Entry 3TUI (X-ray diffraction, 2.90 A resolution); this record covers chains C and D of the 4 polymer chains in the assembly.

== Chain C (and D) ==
Molecule: Methionine import ATP-binding protein MetN
Source organism: Escherichia coli
Notes: EC 3.6.3.-; chain D of this document is another copy of the same molecule, construct and numbering; everything in this record applies to it too
Reference sequence: P30750 (METN_ECOLI); numbering as in UniProt (aligned over 1-343)
Sequence (366 residues; numbered -22 to 343; the number before each row is that of its first residue; numbers below 1 keep their minus sign (Met-22 is residue -22)):
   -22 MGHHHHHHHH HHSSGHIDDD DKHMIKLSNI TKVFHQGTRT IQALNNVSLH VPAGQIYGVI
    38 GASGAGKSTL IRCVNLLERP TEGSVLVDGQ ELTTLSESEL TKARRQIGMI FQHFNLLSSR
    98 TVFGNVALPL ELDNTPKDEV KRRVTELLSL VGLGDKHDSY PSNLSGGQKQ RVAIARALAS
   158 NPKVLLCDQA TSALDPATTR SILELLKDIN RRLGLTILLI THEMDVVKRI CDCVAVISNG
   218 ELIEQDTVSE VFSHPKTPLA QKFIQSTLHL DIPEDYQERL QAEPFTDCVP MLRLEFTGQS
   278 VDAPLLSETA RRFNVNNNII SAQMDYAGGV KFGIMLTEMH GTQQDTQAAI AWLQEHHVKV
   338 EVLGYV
Unresolved in the structure: -22 to -1 (chain D: -22 to 0)
Sequence notes: expression tag (-22 to 0); engineered mutation Gln166 (Glu in P30750)
Curated features (UniProtKB/Swiss-Prot):
  - binding site (ATP): Ser40 to Thr46
  - binding site (L-methionine): Val278 to Leu283, Asn295, Ile296
  - mutagenesis: Asn295 (N295A: Reduces the binding of L-methionine to undetectable levels)
Residues lining bound ligands: ADP (adenosine-5'-diphosphate): Phe11, Gln13, Ile18, Ala20, Ala39, Ser40, Gly41, Ala42, Gly43, Lys44, Ser45, Thr46, Gln166
What the authors report for this chain:
  - catalytic residues: Gln166
  - self-association interface (contacts with another copy of this molecule); pairs are residue here / residue on that copy: Ala299-Ala299, Ile297
  - conformationally variable residues (loop rearrangement, register shift): Phe273 to Ala280, Ala299, Tyr303 to Gly310

== Interface between chain C and chain D ==
Pairs across the interface (57):
  Arg177(C) with Glu251(D)
  Arg206(C) with Glu251(D), salt bridge
  His246(C) with His246(D); Gln300(D)
  Leu247(C) with Gln300(D)
  Asp248(C) with His246(D); Gln300(D), hydrogen bond
  Pro250(C) with Met301(D)
  Glu251(C) with Arg177(D), salt bridge; Arg206(D), salt bridge
  Asp279(C) with Asn295(D), hydrogen bond (backbone-side chain)
  Ala280(C) with Asn295(D)
  Pro281(C) with Asn293(D); Asn295(D)
  Ser284(C) with Ala287(D); Val292(D); Asn293(D); Asn294(D), hydrogen bond (side chain-backbone)
  Ala287(C) with Ser284(D); Ala287(D), hydrophobic; Arg288(D)
  Arg288(C) with Ala287(D), hydrogen bond (side chain-backbone); Arg288(D); Asn291(D); Val292(D), hydrogen bond (side chain-backbone); Asn293(D), hydrogen bond
  Val292(C) with Ser284(D); Arg288(D), hydrogen bond (backbone-side chain)
  Asn293(C) with Pro281(D); Ser284(D); Arg288(D), hydrogen bond
  Asn294(C) with Ser284(D), hydrogen bond (backbone-side chain)
  Asn295(C) with Asp279(D); Ala280(D)
  Ile296(C) with Ile296(D), hydrophobic; Met301(D); Met312(D), hydrophobic
  Ile297(C) with Met301(D)
  Ser298(C) with Ala299(D); Gln300(D)
  Ala299(C) with Ile297(D); Ser298(D); Ala299(D), hydrogen bond (backbone-backbone)
  Gln300(C) with Asp248(D), hydrogen bond (side chain-backbone); Pro250(D); Ile297(D), hydrogen bond (side chain-backbone); Ser298(D), hydrogen bond
  Met301(C) with Pro250(D); Ile296(D); Ile297(D), hydrogen bond (backbone-backbone)
  Asp302(C) with Asp248(D)
  Tyr303(C) with Asp252(D), hydrogen bond; Tyr253(D); Arg256(D), hydrogen bond
  Lys308(C) with Tyr253(D), hydrogen bond; Arg256(D)
  Met312(C) with Ile296(D), hydrophobic
Also at the interface, not in a pair above, chain C (31 interface residues in all): Asp252, Val278, Glu285, Asn291
Also at the interface, not in a pair above, chain D (32 interface residues in all): Thr244, Val278, Glu285, Asp302, Tyr303

== Summary ==
31 residues of chain C face 32 of chain D across their interface, with 17 hydrogen bonds and 3 salt bridges.
Polar contacts include Arg206(C)-Glu251(D), Glu251(C)-Arg177(D) and Asp248(C)-Gln300(D). Bound to chain C:
ADP. From the paper: the catalytic residue Gln166(C); conformational variability at Phe273(C), Ala299(C) and
Tyr303(C).
Chain C and chain D are both Methionine import ATP-binding protein MetN (Escherichia coli); the structure,
Inward facing conformations of the MetNI methionine ABC transporter: CY5 native crystal form, was determined
by X-ray diffraction together with 3TUJ and 3TUZ from the same study.
